8RT8 - chains B and G of the 46 polymer chains in the assembly; structure by electron microscopy, 3.05 A resolution.

Chain B:
Name: TrwF protein
From: Escherichia coli
UniProtKB: O50336 (O50336_ECOLX); residue numbers follow UniProt; this construct covers 1-266
Amino-acid sequence (266 residues; each row starts with the number of its first residue):
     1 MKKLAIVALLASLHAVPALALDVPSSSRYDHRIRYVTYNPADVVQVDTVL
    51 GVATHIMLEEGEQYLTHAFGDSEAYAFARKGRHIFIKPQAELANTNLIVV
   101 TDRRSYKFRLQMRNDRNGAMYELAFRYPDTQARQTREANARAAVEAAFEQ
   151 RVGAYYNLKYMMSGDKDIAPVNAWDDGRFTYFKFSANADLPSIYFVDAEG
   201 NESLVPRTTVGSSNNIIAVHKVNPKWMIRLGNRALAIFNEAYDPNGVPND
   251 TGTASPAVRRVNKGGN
Unresolved in the structure: 1-20
Construct notes: conflict Asp71 (Ile in O50336), Ser72 (Pro in O50336), Glu73 (Lys in O50336), Ala74 (Pro in O50336), Tyr75 (Met in O50336), Ala76 (Pro in O50336), Phe77 (Leu in O50336), Ala78 (Pro in O50336), Arg79 (Gly in O50336), Lys80 (Arg in O50336), Gly81 (Ala in O50336), Arg82 (Gly in O50336), His83 (Ile in O50336), Ile84 (Phe in O50336), Phe85 (Leu in O50336), Ile86 (Ser in O50336), Lys87 (Ser in O50336), Pro88 (Arg in O50336), Gln89 (Thr in O50336)

Chain G:
Name: TrwE protein
From: Escherichia coli
UniProtKB: O50337 (O50337_ECOLX); residues 1-395 here = UniProt positions 1-395
Amino-acid sequence (395 residues; each row starts with the number of its first residue):
     1 MFGRKKGDVIDAGAELERAEQERIEGEYGASELASERRPHTPGARTLLMV
    51 LLCVIAVVLVTLSYKAYKVRGVVEDDDAQPQQVVRQVIPGYTPRPIRPEP
   101 ENVPEPPQPTTSVPAIQPAPVTQPVRPQPTGPREKTPYELARERMLRSGL
   151 TAGSGGGEDLPRPQGGDVPAGGLMGGGGGGGELAEKLQPMRLSGSSAGRL
   201 GNRDMLITQGTQLDCVLETRLVTTQPGMTTCHLTRDVYSTSGRVVLLDRG
   251 SKVVGFYQGGLRQGQARIFVQWSRIETPSGVVINLDSPGTGPLGEAGLGG
   301 WIDRHFWERFGGAIMISLIGDLGDWASRQGSRQGDNSIQFSNTANGVESA
   351 AAEALRNSINIPPTLYKNQGERVNILVARDLDFSDVYSLESIPTK
Unresolved in the structure: 1-134, 154-176, 332-348
Disulfides: Cys215-Cys231
Construct notes: conflict Asp335 (Asn in O50337)

Interface between chain B and chain G:
Pairs across the interface - 20 pairs, chain B then chain G:
  His67(B) - Thr151(G)
  Ala68(B) - Leu150(G)
  Phe69(B) - Leu150(G)  hydrogen bond (backbone-backbone)
  Asp71(B) - Arg144(G)  salt bridge
  Asp71(B) - Met145(G)
  Asp71(B) - Ser148(G)
  Ser72(B) - Ser148(G)  hydrogen bond (backbone-side chain)
  Ser72(B) - Gly149(G)  hydrogen bond (side chain-backbone)
  Ser72(B) - Leu150(G)  hydrogen bond (side chain-backbone)
  Ser72(B) - Thr151(G)  hydrogen bond (side chain-backbone)
  Ser72(B) - Ala152(G)  hydrogen bond (side chain-backbone)
  Glu73(B) - Arg144(G)
  Glu73(B) - Ser148(G)  hydrogen bond
  Ala74(B) - Arg144(G)
  Ala90(B) - Arg144(G)
  Glu91(B) - Arg144(G)  hydrogen bond (backbone-side chain)
  Leu92(B) - Ala141(G)  hydrophobic
  Leu92(B) - Arg144(G)  hydrogen bond (backbone-side chain)
  Asn94(B) - Met145(G)
  Thr95(B) - Met145(G)
Other interface residues (no listed pair), chain B (13 interface residues in all): Gly70
Other interface residues (no listed pair), chain G (9 interface residues in all): Arg147

Summary:
Chain B and chain G form an interface of 13 and 9 residues respectively, with 9 hydrogen bonds and 1 salt
bridge. Polar contacts include Asp71(B)-Arg144(G), Ser72(B)-Ser148(G) and Ser72(B)-Gly149(G).
Chain B is TrwF protein and chain G is TrwE protein, both from Escherichia coli; the structure, Conformation-C
of the full-length outer membrane core complex (TrwH/VirB7, TrwF/VirB9, TrwE/VirB10CTD) from the
fully-assembled R388 type ..., was determined by electron microscopy together with 8RT4, 8RT5, 8RT6, 8RT7,
8RT9, 8RTA, 8RTB and 8RTD from the same study.
